PDB entry 6K99 | electron microscopy, 4.10 A resolution (low resolution: residue-level contacts below are approximate; hydrogen-bond / salt-bridge calls are withheld) | chains G and B of the 12 polymer chains in the assembly

== Chain G (and B) ==
Molecule: Apoptosis-associated speck-like protein containing a CARD
From: Homo sapiens
Notes: chain B of this document is another copy of the same molecule, construct and numbering; everything in this record applies to it too
UniProtKB: Q9ULZ3 (ASC_HUMAN); numbering as in UniProt (aligned over 112-194)
Chain sequence (83 residues; each row starts with the number of its first residue):
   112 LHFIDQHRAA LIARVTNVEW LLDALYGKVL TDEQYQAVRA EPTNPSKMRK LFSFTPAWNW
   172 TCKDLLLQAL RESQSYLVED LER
Swiss-Prot annotation at these positions:
  - cross-link: Lys-174 (Glycyl lysine isopeptide (Lys-Gly) (interchain with G-Cter in ubiquitin))
What the authors report for this chain:
  - specificity-determining residues: Gln-185 to Tyr-187 (proposed by the authors, not directly observed)

== Chain G / chain B interface ==
Pairs across the interface (6; chain G residue first):
  Ser-164(G) / Thr-127(B)
  Pro-167(G) / Arg-125(B)
  Ala-168(G) / Arg-125(B)
  Ala-168(G) / Thr-127(B)
  Ala-168(G) / Tyr-187(B)
  Asn-170(G) / Asp-191(B)
Other interface residues (no listed pair), chain G (7 interface residues in all): Glu-144, Gln-145, Phe-165
Other interface residues (no listed pair), chain B (6 interface residues in all): Asn-128, Trp-131

== Overview ==
The interface between chain G and chain B involves 7 residues on one side and 6 on the other. From the paper:
the specificity determinant Gln-185(G).
Both chains are Apoptosis-associated speck-like protein containing a CARD (Homo sapiens). Entry 6K99
(Structure of ASC CARD filament) was determined by electron microscopy, deposited together with 6K7V, 6K8J and
6K9F.
